1E3G - chain A; structure by X-ray diffraction, 2.40 A resolution.

# Chain A
Protein: Androgen receptor
Source organism: Homo sapiens
Notes: fragment: ligand-binding domain residues 447-709
UniProt: P10275 (ANDR_HUMAN); numbering as in UniProt (aligned over 657-919)
Sequence (263 residues; each row starts with the number of its first residue):
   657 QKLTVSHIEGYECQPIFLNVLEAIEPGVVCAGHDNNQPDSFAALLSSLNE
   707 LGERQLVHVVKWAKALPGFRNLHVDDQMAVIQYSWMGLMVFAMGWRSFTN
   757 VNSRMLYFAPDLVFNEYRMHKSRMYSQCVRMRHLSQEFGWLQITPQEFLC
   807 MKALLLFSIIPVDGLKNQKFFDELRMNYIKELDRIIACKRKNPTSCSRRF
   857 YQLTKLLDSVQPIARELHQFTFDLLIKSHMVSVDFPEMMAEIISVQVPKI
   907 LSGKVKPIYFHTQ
Disordered / not traced: 657-668, 919
Disulfide bonds: C669-C844
Small-molecule neighbours: methyltrienolone (R18; (17beta)-17-hydroxy-17-methylestra-4,9,11-trien-3-one): L701, L704, N705, L707, G708, Q711, M742, M745, V746, M749, R752, F764, M780, M787, L873, F876, T877, L880, F891, M895

# Overview
Bound to chain A: methyltrienolone.
Chain A is Androgen receptor (Homo sapiens); the structure, Human Androgen Receptor Ligand Binding in complex
with the ligand metribolone (R1881), was determined by X-ray diffraction (same publication as 1E3K).
